6GFY - chains A and B of the 3 polymer chains in the assembly; structure by X-ray diffraction, 2.70 A resolution.

[Chain A]
Protein: Elongin-B
From: Homo sapiens
UniProtKB: Q15370 (ELOB_HUMAN); numbering as in UniProt (aligned over 1-104)
Amino-acid sequence (104 residues; row label = number of the first residue in the row):
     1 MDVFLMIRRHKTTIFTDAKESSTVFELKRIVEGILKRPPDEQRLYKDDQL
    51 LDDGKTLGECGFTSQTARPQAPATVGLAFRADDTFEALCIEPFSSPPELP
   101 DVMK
Modified residues: C60 (S-(dimethylarsenic)cysteine; CAS); C89 (S-(dimethylarsenic)cysteine; CAS)
UniProt features mapped onto this chain:
  - modified residue: M1 (N-acetylmethionine), T84 (Phosphothreonine)

[Chain B]
Protein: Elongin-C
From: Homo sapiens
UniProtKB: Q15369 (ELOC_HUMAN); numbering as in UniProt (aligned over 17-112)
Amino-acid sequence (97 residues; each row starts with the number of its first residue):
    16 MMYVKLISSDGHEFIVKREHALTSGTIKAMLSGPGQFAENETNEVNFREI
    66 PSHVLSKVCMYFTYKVRYTNSSTEIPEFPIAPEIALELLMAANFLDC
Unresolved in the structure: 48-57
Sequence notes: initiating methionine (16)

[Chain A / chain B interface]
Contacting residue pairs (50):
  F4(A) with T78(B)
  M6(A) with M75(B), hydrophobic
  R8(A) with H27(B)
  K11(A) with D25(B), hydrogen bond (side chain-backbone); H27(B); E28(B), hydrogen bond (backbone-backbone)
  T12(A) with E28(B); I30(B)
  T13(A) with E28(B), hydrogen bond (backbone-backbone); F29(B); I30(B), hydrogen bond (backbone-backbone)
  I14(A) with I30(B)
  F15(A) with F29(B), hydrophobic; I30(B), hydrogen bond (backbone-backbone); V31(B), hydrophobic; S71(B); C74(B), hydrophobic; M75(B), hydrophobic
  T16(A) with Y18(B)
  D17(A) with K32(B), salt bridge
  I34(A) with Y18(B); I30(B), hydrophobic
  P69(A) with M75(B); T78(B); Y79(B), hydrophobic; R82(B)
  Q70(A) with M75(B); Y79(B); P91(B); F93(B); P94(B)
  P72(A) with M75(B)
  E91(A) with H27(B)
  P92(A) with H27(B), hydrogen bond (backbone-side chain)
  F93(A) with H27(B); F29(B), hydrophobic; S67(B); S71(B)
  S94(A) with D25(B); P66(B); S67(B), hydrogen bond (backbone-side chain); H68(B), hydrogen bond
  S95(A) with H68(B)
  P96(A) with H68(B); E98(B)
  P97(A) with E102(B)
  L99(A) with P97(B); E98(B)
  M103(A) with P97(B); L101(B), hydrophobic
Also at the interface, not in a pair above, chain A (26 interface residues in all): H10, I30, L35
Also at the interface, not in a pair above, chain B (27 interface residues in all): G26, Y83, I99

[Overview]
The interface between chain A and chain B involves 26 residues on one side and 27 on the other; the contacts
include 8 hydrogen bonds and 1 salt bridge. Among the polar pairs are D17(A)-K32(B), K11(A)-D25(B) and
P92(A)-H27(B).
Chain A is Elongin-B and chain B is Elongin-C, both from Homo sapiens; the structure, pVHL:EloB:EloC in
complex with modified VH032 containing (3R,4S)-3-fluoro-4-hydroxyproline (ligand 14a), was determined by X-ray
diffraction together with 6GFX and 6GFZ from the same study.
